7QH7 - chains F and A of the 49 polymer chains in the assembly; structure by electron microscopy, 2.89 A resolution.

[Chain F]
Name: 39S ribosomal protein L4, mitochondrial
From: Homo sapiens
Reference sequence: Q9BYD3 (RM04_HUMAN); residue numbers follow UniProt; this construct covers 45-294
Amino-acid sequence (250 residues; numbered 45 to 294; the number before each row is that of its first residue):
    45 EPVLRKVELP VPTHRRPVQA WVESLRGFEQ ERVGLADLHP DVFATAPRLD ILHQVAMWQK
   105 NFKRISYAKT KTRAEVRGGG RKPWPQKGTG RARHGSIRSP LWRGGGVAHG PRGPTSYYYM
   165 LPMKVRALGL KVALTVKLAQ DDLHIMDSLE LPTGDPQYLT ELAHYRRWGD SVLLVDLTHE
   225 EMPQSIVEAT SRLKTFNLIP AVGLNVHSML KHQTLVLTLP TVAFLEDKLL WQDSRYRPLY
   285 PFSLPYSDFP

[Chain A]
Molecule: 16S ribosomal RNA
From: Homo sapiens
Sequence (1256 nucleotides; numbered 1671 to 3228; 302 numbers in that range are skipped by the numbering (no residue carries them; nothing is unmodelled there); the number before each row is that of its first residue):
  1671 GCUAAACCUA GCCCCAAACC C
  1695 CCACCUUACU ACCA
  1711 CAAC
  1716 UUAGCCAAAC CAUUUAC
  1737 AUAAAGUAUA GGCGAUAGAA AUUGA
  1766 UGGCGCAAUA GAUAUAGUAC CGCAAGGGAA AGA
  1813 CAAGCAUAAU AUAGCAAGGA CUAACCCCUA UACCUUCUGC AUAAUGAAUU AACUAGAAAU
  1873 AACUUUGCAA GGAGAGCCAA AGCUAAGACC CCCGAAACCA GACGAGCUAC CUAAGAACAG
  1933 CUAAAAGAGC ACACCCGUCU AUGUAGCAAA AUAGUGGGAA GAUUUAUAGG UAGAGGCGAC
  1993 AAACCUACCG AGCCUGGUGA UAGCUGGUUG UCCAAGAUAG AAUCUUAGUU CAACUUUAAA
  2053 UUUGCCCACA GAACC
  2072 AAAUCCCCUU GUAAAUUUAA CUGUUAGUCC AAAGAGGAAC AGCUCUUUGG ACACUAGGAA
  2132 AAAACCUUGU AGAGAGAGUA AAAAAU
  2231 GAUCCCAAAC AUAUAACUGA ACUCCUCACA CCCAAUUGGA CCAAUCUAUC A
  2285 UAUAGAAGAA CUAAUGUUAG UAUAAGUAAC AUGAAAACAU UCUCCUCCGC AUAAGCCUGC
  2345 GUCAGAU
  2364 CUGACAAUUA ACAGCCCAAU AUCUACAAUC AACCAACAAG
  2407 UUAUUACCCU CACUGUCAAC CCAAC
  2433 CAGGCAUGCU CAUAAGGAAA GGUUAAAAAA AGUAAAAGGA ACUCGGCAAA UCUUACCCCG
  2493 CCUGUUUACC AAAAACAUCA CCUCUAGCAU CACCAGUAUU AGAGGCACCG CCU
  2611 CCUUAAAUAG G
  2637 CUCCACGAGG GUUCAGCUGU CUCUUACUUU UAACCAGUGA AAUUGACCUG CCCGUG
  2696 AGGCGGGCAU AACACAGCAA GACGA
  2723 AGACCCUAUG GAGCUUUAAU UUAUUAAUGC AAA
  2792 ACCUGCAUUA AAAAUUUCGG UUGGGGCGAC CUCGGAGCAG AACCCAACCU CCGAG
  2855 GCUAAGACUU CACCAGUCAA AGCGAA
  2896 GAUCCAAUAA CUUGACCAAC GGAACAAGUU ACCCUAGGG
  2944 CAAUCCUAUU CUAGAGUCCA UAUCAACAAU AGGGUUUAC
  2994 UGGAUCAGGA CAUCCCGAUG GUGCAGCCGC UAUUAAAGGU UCGUUUGUUC AACGAUUAAA
  3054 GUCCU
  3060 CGUGAUCUGA GUUCAGACCG GAGUAAUCCA GGUCGGUUUC UAUCUACUUU
  3113 AUUCCUCCCU GUACGAAAGG ACAAGAGAAA UAAGGCCUAC UUCACAAAGC GCCUUC
  3174 UAAAUGAUAU CAUCUCAACU UA
  3201 AUACCCACAC CCACCCAAGA ACAGGGUU
Ion coordination: Mg2+ site 1: C1725, C1726; Mg2+ site 2: A1757, U1758; Mg2+ site 3: G1776, A1779; Mg2+ site 4 near G1776 (its only coordinating residue here); Mg2+ site 5: U1778, A1779; Mg2+ site 6: A1814, A1815; Mg2+ site 7 near A1859 (its only coordinating residue here); Mg2+ site 8: A1869, C1902; Mg2+ site 9 near A1907 (its only coordinating residue here); Mg2+ site 10 near G1918 (its only coordinating residue here); Mg2+ site 11 near G2011 (its only coordinating residue here); Mg2+ site 12: G2015, U2731; 23 more Mg2+ sites not listed
What the authors report for this chain:
  - post-translational modification sites: G2815

[How chain F and chain A interact]
Contacting residue pairs - 123 pairs, chain F then chain A:
  Arg-92(F) / U1878(A)  hydrogen bond to the phosphate
  Arg-92(F) / G1879(A)  salt bridge to the phosphate
  Ile-95(F) / U1878(A)  sugar contact
  Ile-95(F) / G1879(A)  sugar contact
  His-97(F) / A2288(A)  hydrogen bond to the sugar
  Gln-98(F) / U1878(A)  hydrogen bond to the sugar
  Met-101(F) / A2288(A)  sugar contact
  Met-101(F) / G2289(A)  sugar contact
  Lys-104(F) / C1769(A)  hydrogen bond to the base
  Lys-104(F) / U2277(A)  hydrogen bond to the base
  Lys-104(F) / G2289(A)  base contact
  Asn-105(F) / G2289(A)  hydrogen bond to the sugar
  Asn-105(F) / A2290(A)  phosphate contact
  Arg-108(F) / C1769(A)  hydrogen bond to the base
  Arg-108(F) / A2290(A)  hydrogen bond to the sugar
  Tyr-111(F) / C1684(A)  base contact
  Tyr-111(F) / C1685(A)  sugar contact
  Tyr-111(F) / G1767(A)  base contact
  Tyr-111(F) / G1768(A)  hydrogen bond to the base
  Tyr-111(F) / G1770(A)  sugar contact
  Lys-113(F) / C1683(A)  sugar contact
  Lys-113(F) / C1684(A)  sugar contact
  Thr-114(F) / G2292(A)  base contact
  Lys-115(F) / C1683(A)  sugar contact
  Lys-115(F) / A1777(A)  salt bridge to the phosphate
  Thr-116(F) / G2011(A)  hydrogen bond to the base
  Arg-117(F) / C1905(A)  salt bridge to the phosphate
  Arg-117(F) / G1906(A)  salt bridge to the phosphate
  Arg-117(F) / G2011(A)  sugar contact
  Ala-118(F) / G2011(A)  phosphate contact
  Val-120(F) / U1778(A)  phosphate contact
  Arg-121(F) / U1778(A)  hydrogen bond to the phosphate
  Arg-121(F) / G1782(A)  hydrogen bond to the base
  Gly-122(F) / G1793(A)  phosphate contact
  Gly-123(F) / G1793(A)  hydrogen bond to the phosphate
  Gly-124(F) / G2008(A)  phosphate contact
  Arg-125(F) / G1792(A)  hydrogen bond to the sugar
  Arg-125(F) / C2006(A)  phosphate contact
  Arg-125(F) / U2007(A)  salt bridge to the phosphate
  Lys-126(F) / A1907(A)  salt bridge to the phosphate
  Lys-126(F) / A1908(A)  phosphate contact
  Gln-130(F) / G1906(A)  hydrogen bond to the sugar
  Gln-130(F) / A1907(A)  hydrogen bond to the sugar
  Gln-130(F) / U2930(A)  phosphate contact
  Gln-130(F) / A2931(A)  hydrogen bond to the phosphate
  Lys-131(F) / U2930(A)  phosphate contact
  Lys-131(F) / A2931(A)  phosphate contact
  Arg-135(F) / U2299(A)  base contact
  Arg-135(F) / U2301(A)  salt bridge to the phosphate
  Arg-135(F) / U2302(A)  salt bridge to the phosphate
  Ala-136(F) / U2299(A)  base contact
  Ala-136(F) / G2300(A)  phosphate contact
  Ala-136(F) / U2301(A)  phosphate contact
  Arg-137(F) / G1906(A)  sugar contact
  Arg-137(F) / U2017(A)  hydrogen bond to the base
  Arg-137(F) / A2931(A)  phosphate contact
  Arg-137(F) / G2932(A)  salt bridge to the phosphate
  His-138(F) / C1905(A)  sugar contact
  His-138(F) / G1906(A)  sugar contact
  His-138(F) / G2300(A)  hydrogen bond to the sugar
  His-138(F) / U2301(A)  salt bridge to the phosphate
  Gly-139(F) / G1906(A)  hydrogen bond to the phosphate
  Gly-139(F) / A1907(A)  phosphate contact
  Ser-140(F) / G1906(A)  phosphate contact
  Ile-141(F) / G1793(A)  phosphate contact
  Arg-142(F) / U1778(A)  sugar contact
  Arg-142(F) / A1794(A)  salt bridge to the phosphate
  Ser-143(F) / C1905(A)  hydrogen bond to the phosphate
  Ser-143(F) / G1906(A)  hydrogen bond to the phosphate
  Pro-144(F) / C1904(A)  phosphate contact
  Pro-144(F) / C1905(A)  phosphate contact
  Leu-145(F) / C1905(A)  sugar contact
  Leu-145(F) / A2298(A)  base contact
  Leu-145(F) / G2300(A)  hydrogen bond to the base
  Leu-145(F) / U2301(A)  sugar contact
  Trp-146(F) / U2301(A)  sugar contact
  Arg-147(F) / U1774(A)  hydrogen bond to the sugar
  Arg-147(F) / A1795(A)  salt bridge to the phosphate
  Arg-147(F) / A1796(A)  salt bridge to the phosphate
  Arg-147(F) / U2301(A)  hydrogen bond to the sugar
  Arg-147(F) / U2302(A)  sugar contact
  Gly-148(F) / A1775(A)  hydrogen bond to the phosphate
  Val-151(F) / G1776(A)  phosphate contact
  Val-151(F) / G2292(A)  base contact
  Ala-152(F) / A1867(A)  phosphate contact
  His-153(F) / A1867(A)  sugar contact
  His-153(F) / A1869(A)  base contact
  His-153(F) / C1903(A)  hydrogen bond to the phosphate
  His-153(F) / C1904(A)  salt bridge to the phosphate
  His-153(F) / G2292(A)  sugar contact
  Gly-154(F) / G2292(A)  sugar contact
  Pro-155(F) / G2292(A)  base contact
  Pro-158(F) / C1684(A)  sugar contact
  Tyr-161(F) / A2290(A)  hydrogen bond to the phosphate
  Tyr-161(F) / A2291(A)  hydrogen bond to the phosphate
  Tyr-163(F) / A1897(A)  sugar contact
  Tyr-163(F) / A1898(A)  phosphate contact
  Met-164(F) / G1886(A)  base contact
  Met-164(F) / A1897(A)  sugar contact
  Leu-165(F) / A1897(A)  sugar contact
  Pro-166(F) / G1886(A)  phosphate contact
  Pro-166(F) / U1896(A)  sugar contact
  Pro-166(F) / A1897(A)  sugar contact
  Met-167(F) / G1886(A)  hydrogen bond to the phosphate
  Lys-168(F) / G1879(A)  sugar contact
  Lys-168(F) / C1880(A)  hydrogen bond to the sugar
  Lys-168(F) / G1884(A)  salt bridge to the phosphate
  Lys-168(F) / A1885(A)  salt bridge to the phosphate
  Val-169(F) / G1879(A)  sugar contact
  Arg-170(F) / G1886(A)  hydrogen bond to the base
  Leu-172(F) / G1879(A)  phosphate contact
  His-251(F) / A2278(A)  hydrogen bond to the sugar
  Lys-255(F) / U2279(A)  salt bridge to the phosphate
  Arg-279(F) / A1885(A)  salt bridge to the phosphate
  Arg-279(F) / G1886(A)  salt bridge to the phosphate
  Arg-281(F) / G1883(A)  hydrogen bond to the base
  Arg-281(F) / G1884(A)  base contact
  Arg-281(F) / A1885(A)  base contact
  Pro-282(F) / A1885(A)  hydrogen bond to the base
  Pro-282(F) / G1886(A)  sugar contact
  Tyr-284(F) / A1887(A)  sugar contact
  Pro-285(F) / A1887(A)  sugar contact
  Leu-288(F) / A1887(A)  base contact
Also at the interface, not in a pair above, chain F (70 interface residues in all): Ser-110, Ala-112, Trp-128, Gly-132, Gly-134, Gly-149, Tyr-280, Leu-283
Also at the interface, not in a pair above, chain A (64 interface residues in all): G1791, C1865, U1866, G1868, C2280, A2723

[In short]
Chain F and chain A form an interface of 70 and 64 residues respectively; the contacts include 35 hydrogen
bonds and 19 salt bridges. Polar contacts include Lys-104(F)/C1769(A), Lys-104(F)/U2277(A) and
Arg-108(F)/C1769(A). The Mg2+ site 1 is built by C1725(A) and C1726(A). A1757(A) and U1758(A) form the Mg2+
site 2. From the paper: a modification site at G2815(A).
Here chain F is 39S ribosomal protein L4, mitochondrial and chain A is 16S ribosomal RNA, both from Homo
sapiens. Entry 7QH7 (Cryo-EM structure of the human mtLSU assembly intermediate upon MRM2 depletion - class 4)
was determined by electron microscopy, deposited together with 7QH6.
